5J8F - chain A; structure by X-ray diffraction, 2.60 A resolution.

# Chain A
Protein: Histone acetyltransferase KAT8
Source organism: Homo sapiens
Notes: EC 2.3.1.48
Reference sequence: Q9H7Z6 (KAT8_HUMAN); residue numbers follow UniProt; this construct covers 177-458
Amino-acid sequence (307 residues; numbered 152 to 458; the number before each row is that of its first residue):
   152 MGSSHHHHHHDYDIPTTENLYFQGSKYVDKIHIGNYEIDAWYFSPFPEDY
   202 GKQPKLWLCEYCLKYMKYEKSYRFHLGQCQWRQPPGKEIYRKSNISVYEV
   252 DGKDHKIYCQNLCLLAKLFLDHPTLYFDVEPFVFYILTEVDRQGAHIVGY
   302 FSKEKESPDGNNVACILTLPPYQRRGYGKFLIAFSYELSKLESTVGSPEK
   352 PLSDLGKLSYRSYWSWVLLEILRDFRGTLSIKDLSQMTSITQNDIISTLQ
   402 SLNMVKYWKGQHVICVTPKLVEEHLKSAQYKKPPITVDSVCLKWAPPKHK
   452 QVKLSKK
Not modelled in the structure: 152-175, 274-278, 377-378, 448-458
Construct notes: initiating methionine (152); expression tag (153-176); engineered mutation Pro274 (Lys in Q9H7Z6)
Ion coordination: Zn2+: Cys210, Cys213, His226, Cys230

# In short
Cys210, Cys213, His226 and Cys230 form the Zn2+ site.
Chain A is Histone acetyltransferase KAT8 (Homo sapiens); the structure, Human MOF K274P crystal structure,
was determined by X-ray diffraction, deposited together with 5J8C.
